PDB entry 9FH3 | electron microscopy, 3.90 A resolution | chains D and F of the 10 polymer chains in the assembly

# Chain D (and F)
Protein: Amyloid-beta precursor protein
Notes: chain F of this document is another copy of the same molecule, construct and numbering; everything in this record applies to it too
UniProtKB: P05067 (A4_HUMAN); aligned to UniProt positions 672-707 over residues -8 to 27 (the alignment contains insertions or deletions, so no single offset holds)
Amino-acid sequence (36 residues; each row starts with the number of its first residue; numbers below 1 keep their minus sign (Asp-8 is residue -8)):
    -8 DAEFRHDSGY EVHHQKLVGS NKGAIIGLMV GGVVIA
Not modelled in the structure: -8 to -1

# Chain D / chain F interface
Residue-residue contacts (58):
  Gly0(D) - Gly0(F)
  Gly0(D) - Tyr1(F)  hydrogen bond (backbone-backbone)
  Tyr1(D) - Tyr1(F)  hydrophobic
  Tyr1(D) - Gly22(F)
  Glu2(D) - Tyr1(F)  hydrogen bond (backbone-backbone)
  Glu2(D) - Glu2(F)
  Glu2(D) - Val3(F)  hydrogen bond (backbone-backbone)
  Val3(D) - Val3(F)
  His4(D) - Val3(F)  hydrogen bond (backbone-backbone)
  His4(D) - His4(F)
  His4(D) - His5(F)  hydrogen bond (backbone-backbone)
  His5(D) - His5(F)
  Gln6(D) - Gln6(F)  hydrogen bond
  Gln6(D) - Ile26(F)
  Lys7(D) - Gln6(F)  hydrogen bond (backbone-backbone)
  Lys7(D) - Lys7(F)
  Lys7(D) - Leu8(F)  hydrogen bond (backbone-backbone)
  Leu8(D) - Leu8(F)
  Leu8(D) - Ile26(F)  hydrophobic
  Leu8(D) - Ala27(F)
  Val9(D) - Leu8(F)  hydrogen bond (backbone-backbone)
  Val9(D) - Val9(F)
  Val9(D) - Gly10(F)  hydrogen bond (backbone-backbone)
  Gly10(D) - Gly10(F)
  Gly10(D) - Ser11(F)
  Ser11(D) - Ser11(F)
  Ser11(D) - Asn12(F)  hydrogen bond (backbone-backbone)
  Asn12(D) - Asn12(F)
  Asn12(D) - Ala27(F)
  Lys13(D) - Asn12(F)  hydrogen bond (backbone-backbone)
  Lys13(D) - Lys13(F)
  Gly14(D) - Gly14(F)
  Gly14(D) - Ala15(F)  hydrogen bond (backbone-backbone)
  Gly14(D) - Ala27(F)
  Ala15(D) - Ala15(F)
  Ala15(D) - Ala27(F)  hydrophobic
  Ile16(D) - Ala15(F)  hydrogen bond (backbone-backbone)
  Ile16(D) - Ile16(F)
  Ile16(D) - Ile17(F)  hydrogen bond (backbone-backbone)
  Ile17(D) - Ile17(F)
  Gly18(D) - Ile17(F)  hydrogen bond (backbone-backbone)
  Gly18(D) - Gly18(F)  hydrogen bond (backbone-backbone)
  Leu19(D) - Gly18(F)  hydrogen bond (backbone-backbone)
  Leu19(D) - Leu19(F)
  Leu19(D) - Met20(F)  hydrogen bond (backbone-backbone)
  Met20(D) - Met20(F)
  Val21(D) - Met20(F)  hydrogen bond (backbone-backbone)
  Val21(D) - Val21(F)
  Val21(D) - Gly22(F)  hydrogen bond (backbone-backbone)
  Gly23(D) - Gly23(F)
  Val24(D) - Gly23(F)  hydrogen bond (backbone-backbone)
  Val24(D) - Val24(F)
  Val24(D) - Val25(F)  hydrogen bond (backbone-backbone)
  Val25(D) - Val25(F)
  Ile26(D) - Val25(F)  hydrogen bond (backbone-backbone)
  Ile26(D) - Ile26(F)  hydrophobic
  Ile26(D) - Ala27(F)  hydrogen bond (backbone-backbone)
  Ala27(D) - Ala27(F)

# In short
Chain D and chain F form an interface of 27 and 28 residues respectively; the contacts include 25 hydrogen
bonds. Among the polar pairs are Gln6(D)-Gln6(F), Gly0(D)-Tyr1(F) and Glu2(D)-Tyr1(F).
Both chains are Amyloid-beta precursor protein. Entry 9FH3 (Cryo-EM Structure of Amyloid-beta Fibrils Carrying
the Uppsala AbetaUpp(1-42)delta(19-24) Mutation - Polymorph 2) was determined by electron microscopy,
deposited together with 9FH1, 9FH2, 9FH4, 9FH5 and 9FH6.
